PDB entry 6AVR | electron microscopy, 35.00 A resolution (very low resolution: no residue pairs are listed; an interface is given only as per-side residue counts) | chains A and B of the 4 polymer chains in the assembly

== Chain A ==
Molecule: Integrin alpha-V
From: Homo sapiens
UniProt: P06756 (ITAV_HUMAN); residues 1-957 here correspond to UniProt positions 31-987 (UniProt number = residue number + 30)
Sequence (957 residues; row label = number of the first residue in the row):
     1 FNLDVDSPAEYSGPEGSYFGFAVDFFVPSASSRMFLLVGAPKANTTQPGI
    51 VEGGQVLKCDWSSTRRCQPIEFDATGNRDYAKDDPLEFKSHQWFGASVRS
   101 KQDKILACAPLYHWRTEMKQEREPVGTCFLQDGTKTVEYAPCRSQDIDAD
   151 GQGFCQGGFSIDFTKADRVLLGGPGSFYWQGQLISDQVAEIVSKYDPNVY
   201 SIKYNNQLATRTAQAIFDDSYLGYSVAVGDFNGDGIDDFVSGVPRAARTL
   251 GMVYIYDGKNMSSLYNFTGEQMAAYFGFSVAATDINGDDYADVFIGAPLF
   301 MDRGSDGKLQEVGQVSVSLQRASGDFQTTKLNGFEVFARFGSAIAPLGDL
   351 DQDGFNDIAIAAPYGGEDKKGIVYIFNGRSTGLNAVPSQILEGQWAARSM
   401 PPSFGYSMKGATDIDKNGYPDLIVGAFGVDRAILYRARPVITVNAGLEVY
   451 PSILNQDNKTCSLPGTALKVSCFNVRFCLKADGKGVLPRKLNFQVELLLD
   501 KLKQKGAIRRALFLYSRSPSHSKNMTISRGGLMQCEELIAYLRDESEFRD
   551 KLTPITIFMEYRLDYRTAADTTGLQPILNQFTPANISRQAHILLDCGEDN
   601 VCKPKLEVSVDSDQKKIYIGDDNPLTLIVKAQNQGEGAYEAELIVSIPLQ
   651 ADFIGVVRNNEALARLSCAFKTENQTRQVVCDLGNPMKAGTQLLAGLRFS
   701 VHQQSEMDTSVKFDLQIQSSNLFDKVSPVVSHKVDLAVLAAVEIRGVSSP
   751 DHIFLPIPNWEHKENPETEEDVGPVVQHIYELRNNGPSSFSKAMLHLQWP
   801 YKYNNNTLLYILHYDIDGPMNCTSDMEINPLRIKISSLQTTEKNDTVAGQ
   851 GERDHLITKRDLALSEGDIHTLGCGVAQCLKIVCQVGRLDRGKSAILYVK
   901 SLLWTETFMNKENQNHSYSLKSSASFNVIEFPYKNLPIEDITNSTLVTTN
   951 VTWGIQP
Disordered / not traced: 839-867, 954-957
Construct notes: conflict I753 (Val783 in P06756)

== Chain B ==
Molecule: Integrin beta-3
From: Homo sapiens
UniProt: P05106 (ITB3_HUMAN), isoform P05106-3; residues 1-692 here correspond to UniProt positions 27-718 (UniProt number = residue number + 26)
Sequence (692 residues; numbered 1 to 692; the number before each row is that of its first residue):
     1 GPNICTTRGVSSCQQCLAVSPMCAWCSDEALPLGSPRCDLKENLLKDNCA
    51 PESIEFPVSEARVLEDRPLSDKGSGDSSQVTQVSPQRIALRLRPDDSKNF
   101 SIQVRQVEDYPVDIYYLMDLSYSMKDDLWSIQNLGTKLATQMRKLTSNLR
   151 IGFGAFVDKPVSPYMYISPPEALENPCYDMKTTCLPMFGYKHVLTLTDQV
   201 TRFNEEVKKQSVSRNRDAPEGGFDAIMQATVCDEKIGWRNDASHLLVFTT
   251 DAKTHIALDGRLAGIVQPNDGQCHVGSDNHYSASTTMDYPSLGLMTEKLS
   301 QKNINLIFAVTENVVNLYQNYSELIPGTTVGVLSMDSSNVLQLIVDAYGK
   351 IRSKVELEVRDLPEELSLSFNATCLNNEVIPGLKSCMGLKIGDTVSFSIE
   401 AKVRGCPQEKEKSFTIKPVGFKDSLIVQVTFDCDCACQAQAEPNSHRCNN
   451 GNGTFECGVCRCGPGWLGSQCECSEEDYRPSQQDECSPREGQPVCSQRGE
   501 CLCGQCVCHSSDFGKITGKYCECDDFSCVRYKGEMCSGHGQCSCGDCLCD
   551 SDWTGYYCNCTTRTDTCMSSNGLLCSGRGKCECGSCVCIQPGSYGDTCEK
   601 CPTCPDACTFKKECVECKKFDRGALHDENTCNRYCRDEIESVKELKDTGK
   651 DAVNCTYKNEDDCVVRFQYYEDSSGKSILYVVEEPECPKGPD
Disordered / not traced: 686-692

== Chain A / chain B interface ==
At this resolution (35 A) residue pairs are not listed: 26 residues of chain A and 22 of chain B lie at the interface.

== Summary ==
26 residues of chain A and 22 residues of chain B are in contact.
Chain A is Integrin alpha-V and chain B is Integrin beta-3, both from Homo sapiens; the structure, Human
alpha-V beta-3 Integrin (intermediate conformation) in complex with the therapeutic antibody LM609, was
determined by electron microscopy, deposited together with 6AVQ, 6AVU and 5OPY.
